3B77 - chains B and C of the 3 polymer chains in the assembly; structure by X-ray diffraction, 2.42 A resolution.

# Chain B (and C)
Protein: Uncharacterized protein
From: Exiguobacterium sibiricum
Notes: chain C of this document is another copy of the same molecule, construct and numbering; everything in this record applies to it too
UniProtKB: Q41E03 (Q41E03_9BACI); numbering as in UniProt (aligned over 13-204)
Sequence (193 residues; numbered 12 to 204; the number before each row is that of its first residue):
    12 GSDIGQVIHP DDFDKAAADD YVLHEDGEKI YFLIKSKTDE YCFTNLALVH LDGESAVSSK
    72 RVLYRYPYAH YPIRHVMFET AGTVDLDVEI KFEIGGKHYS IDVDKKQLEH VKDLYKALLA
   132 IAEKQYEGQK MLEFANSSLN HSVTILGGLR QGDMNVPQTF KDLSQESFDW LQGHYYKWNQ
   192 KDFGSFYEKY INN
Unresolved in the structure: 12-13, 65-69, 162, 204 (chain C: 12-13, 66-69, 163-164, 204)
Construct notes: expression tag (12)
Modified residues: Mse88 (selenomethionine; parent Met); Mse142 (selenomethionine; parent Met); Mse165 (selenomethionine; parent Met)
What the authors report for this chain:
  - self-association interface (contacts with another copy of this molecule): F179

# How chain B and chain C interact
Residue-residue contacts (77):
  F89(B) - Y32(C)
  F89(B) - V73(C)
  F89(B) - L74(C)  hydrogen bond (backbone-backbone)
  E90(B) - R72(C)
  E90(B) - V73(C)
  T91(B) - Y32(C)
  T91(B) - K71(C)
  T91(B) - R72(C)  hydrogen bond (side chain-backbone)
  G93(B) - S70(C)
  G93(B) - K71(C)
  T94(B) - S70(C)
  K123(B) - D31(C)
  Y126(B) - L74(C)
  K127(B) - D31(C)
  K127(B) - V33(C)  hydrogen bond (side chain-backbone)
  K127(B) - L34(C)
  K127(B) - E36(C)  salt bridge
  L130(B) - R76(C)
  E134(B) - H81(C)  salt bridge
  E134(B) - K192(C)  salt bridge
  Y137(B) - H81(C)
  E138(B) - H81(C)  salt bridge
  E138(B) - Y187(C)  hydrogen bond
  E138(B) - K192(C)  salt bridge
  K141(B) - Y186(C)
  Mse142(B) - F179(C)
  Mse142(B) - Q183(C)
  Mse142(B) - Y186(C)  hydrophobic
  Mse142(B) - Y187(C)
  F145(B) - F179(C)  hydrophobic
  F145(B) - L182(C)  hydrophobic
  F145(B) - Y186(C)  hydrophobic
  A146(B) - F179(C)
  S149(B) - S175(C)
  S149(B) - S178(C)  hydrogen bond
  S149(B) - F179(C)  hydrogen bond (side chain-backbone)
  S149(B) - L182(C)
  L150(B) - F171(C)  hydrophobic
  H152(B) - L150(C)
  H152(B) - V154(C)
  H152(B) - S178(C)
  S153(B) - F171(C)  hydrogen bond (side chain-backbone)
  S153(B) - L174(C)
  S153(B) - S175(C)  hydrogen bond
  T155(B) - V154(C)
  T155(B) - G158(C)
  T155(B) - G159(C)
  I156(B) - L157(C)
  I156(B) - G159(C)  hydrogen bond (backbone-backbone)
  I156(B) - L174(C)  hydrophobic
  L157(B) - F171(C)  hydrophobic
  L157(B) - L174(C)  hydrophobic
  G158(B) - G159(C)
  G158(B) - L160(C)
  G159(B) - L160(C)
  L160(B) - R161(C)
  L160(B) - Q162(C)
  L160(B) - V167(C)  hydrophobic
  R161(B) - Q162(C)
  G163(B) - Q162(C)
  D164(B) - Q162(C)  hydrogen bond (backbone-side chain)
  Mse165(B) - Q162(C)
  Mse165(B) - V167(C)  hydrophobic
  D173(B) - P168(C)
  L174(B) - V167(C)  hydrophobic
  L174(B) - F171(C)  hydrophobic
  E177(B) - P168(C)
  E177(B) - F171(C)
  E177(B) - K172(C)
  S178(B) - F171(C)
  W181(B) - S175(C)
  W181(B) - Q176(C)
  W189(B) - F179(C)  hydrophobic
  K200(B) - E36(C)
  K200(B) - D37(C)
  Y201(B) - E36(C)
  Y201(B) - D37(C)  hydrogen bond
Also at the interface, not in a pair above, chain B (44 interface residues in all): Mse88, A92, L119, V154, T170, H185
Also at the interface, not in a pair above, chain C (39 interface residues in all): P78, N151, Mse165, T170

# Overview
44 residues of chain B face 39 of chain C across their interface, with 11 hydrogen bonds and 5 salt bridges.
Polar contacts include K127(B)-E36(C), E134(B)-H81(C) and E134(B)-K192(C). The paper reports a
self-association interface involving F179(B).
Chain B and chain C are both Uncharacterized protein (Exiguobacterium sibiricum); the structure, Crystal
structure of a ph domain containing bacterial protein (exig_2160) from exiguobacterium sibiricum 255-15 at
2.42 ..., was determined by X-ray diffraction, deposited together with 3HSA and 3DCX.
